PDB entry 7EKW | X-ray diffraction, 3.10 A resolution | chains A and B

== Chain A (and B) ==
Molecule: 4-alpha-glucanotransferase
Source organism: Candida glabrata CBS 138
Notes: EC 2.4.1.25, 3.2.1.33; chain B of this document is another copy of the same molecule, construct and numbering; everything in this record applies to it too
UniProt: Q6FSK0 (Q6FSK0_CANGA); residue numbers follow UniProt; this construct covers 1-1528
Amino-acid sequence (1536 residues; row label = number of the first residue in the row):
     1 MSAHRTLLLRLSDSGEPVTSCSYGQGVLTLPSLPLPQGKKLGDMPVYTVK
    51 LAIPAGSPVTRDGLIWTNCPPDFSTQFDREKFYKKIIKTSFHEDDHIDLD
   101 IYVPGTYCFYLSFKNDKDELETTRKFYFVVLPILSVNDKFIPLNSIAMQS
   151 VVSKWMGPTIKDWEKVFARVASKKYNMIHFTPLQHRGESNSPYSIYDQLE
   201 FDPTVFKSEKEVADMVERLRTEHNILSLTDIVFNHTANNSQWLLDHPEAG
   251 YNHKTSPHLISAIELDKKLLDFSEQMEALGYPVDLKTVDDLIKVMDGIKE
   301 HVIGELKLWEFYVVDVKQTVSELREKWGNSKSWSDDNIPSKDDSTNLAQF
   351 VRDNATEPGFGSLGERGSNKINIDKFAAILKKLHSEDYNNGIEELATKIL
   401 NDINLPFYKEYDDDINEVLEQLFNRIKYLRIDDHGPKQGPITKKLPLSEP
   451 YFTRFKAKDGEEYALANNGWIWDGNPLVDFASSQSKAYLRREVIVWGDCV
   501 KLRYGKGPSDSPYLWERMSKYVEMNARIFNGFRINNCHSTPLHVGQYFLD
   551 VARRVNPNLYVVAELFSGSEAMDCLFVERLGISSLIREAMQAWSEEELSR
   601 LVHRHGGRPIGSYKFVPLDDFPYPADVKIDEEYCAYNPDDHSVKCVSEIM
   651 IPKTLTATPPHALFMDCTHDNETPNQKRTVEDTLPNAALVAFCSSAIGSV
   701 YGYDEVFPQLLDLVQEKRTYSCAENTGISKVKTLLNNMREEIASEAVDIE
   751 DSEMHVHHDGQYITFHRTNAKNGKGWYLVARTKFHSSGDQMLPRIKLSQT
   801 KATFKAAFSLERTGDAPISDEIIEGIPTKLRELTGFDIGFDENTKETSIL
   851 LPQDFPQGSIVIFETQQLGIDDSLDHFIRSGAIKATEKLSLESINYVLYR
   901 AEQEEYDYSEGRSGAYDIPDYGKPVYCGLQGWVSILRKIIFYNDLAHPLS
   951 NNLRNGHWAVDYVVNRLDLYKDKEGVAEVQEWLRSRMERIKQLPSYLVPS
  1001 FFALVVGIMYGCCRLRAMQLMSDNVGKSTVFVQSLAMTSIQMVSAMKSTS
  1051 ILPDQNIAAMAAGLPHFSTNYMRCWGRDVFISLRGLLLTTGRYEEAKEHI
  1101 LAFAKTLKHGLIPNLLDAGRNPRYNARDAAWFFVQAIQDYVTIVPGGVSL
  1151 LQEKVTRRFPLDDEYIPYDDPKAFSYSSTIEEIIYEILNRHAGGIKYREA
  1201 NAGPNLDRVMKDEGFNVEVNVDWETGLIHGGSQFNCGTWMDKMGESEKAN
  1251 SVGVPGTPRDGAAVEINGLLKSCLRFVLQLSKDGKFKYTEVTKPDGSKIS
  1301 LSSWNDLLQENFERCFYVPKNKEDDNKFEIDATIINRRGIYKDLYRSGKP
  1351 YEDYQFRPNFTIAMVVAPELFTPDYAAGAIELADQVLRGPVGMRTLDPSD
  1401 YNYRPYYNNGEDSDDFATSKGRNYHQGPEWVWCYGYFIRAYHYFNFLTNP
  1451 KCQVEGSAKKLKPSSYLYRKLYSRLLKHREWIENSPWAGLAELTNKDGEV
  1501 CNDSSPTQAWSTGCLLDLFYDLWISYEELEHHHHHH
Unresolved in the structure: 1-2, 330-335, 1529-1536 (chain B: 1-2, 1529-1536)
Sequence notes: engineered mutation N535 (Asp in Q6FSK0); expression tag (1529-1536)
Reported in the primary citation:
  - contacts within the chain: W470-W496 (hydrophobic contact)
  - mutagenesis - D535N: abolished catalytic activity on GT (citing earlier work)
  - catalytic residues: E564, D1241, E1492 (citing earlier work)

== How chain A and chain B interact ==
Contacting residue pairs - 2 pairs, chain A then chain B:
  Y83(A) - K1459(B)
  K84(A) - E1455(B)
Also at the interface, not in a pair above, chain A (5 interface residues in all): W66, F82, E1323
Also at the interface, not in a pair above, chain B (3 interface residues in all): P512

== In short ==
5 residues of chain A face 3 of chain B across their interface. From the paper: catalytic residues E564(A),
D1241(A) and E1492(A); D535N of chain A abolishes catalytic activity on GT.
Both chains are 4-alpha-glucanotransferase (Candida glabrata CBS 138). Entry 7EKW (Crystal Structure of the
Candida Glabrata Glycogen Debranching Enzyme (D535N) in complex with maltotetrose) was determined by X-ray
diffraction together with 7EIM, 7EJP, 7EJT and 7EKX from the same study.
